Entry 4MDL (X-ray diffraction, 1.52 A resolution); this record covers chain A.

# Chain A
Protein: Carbonic anhydrase 2
From: Homo sapiens
Notes: EC 4.2.1.1
Reference sequence: P00918 (CAH2_HUMAN); the author numbering skips numbers that UniProt does not, so the offset changes along the chain: 3-125 = UniProt 3-125; 127-261 = UniProt 126-260
Amino-acid sequence (258 residues; each row starts with the number of its first residue; note: 1 number in that range is skipped by the numbering (no residue carries it; nothing is unmodelled there)):
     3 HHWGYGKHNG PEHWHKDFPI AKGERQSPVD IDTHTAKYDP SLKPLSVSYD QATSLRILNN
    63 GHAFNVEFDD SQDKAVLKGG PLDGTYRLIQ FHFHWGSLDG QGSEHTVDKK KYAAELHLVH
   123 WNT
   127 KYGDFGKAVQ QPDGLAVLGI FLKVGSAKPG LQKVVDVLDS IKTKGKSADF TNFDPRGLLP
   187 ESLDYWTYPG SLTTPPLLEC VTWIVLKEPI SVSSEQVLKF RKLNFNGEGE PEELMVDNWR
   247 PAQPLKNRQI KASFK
Bound ions: Zn2+: H94, H96, H119 (together with 25Y); mercuribenzoic acid Hg: Q137, E205, C206
Ligand contacts:
  - 25Y: H64, Q92, H94, H96, E106, H119, V121, F131, S197, L198, T199, T200, W209
  - mercuribenzoic acid (MBO): V135, Q136, Q137, P138, E205, C206
UniProt features mapped onto this chain:
  - active site: H64 (Proton donor/acceptor)
  - binding site (Zn(2+)): H94, H96, H119
  - binding site (substrate): T199, T200
  - site: Y7 (Fine-tunes the proton-transfer properties of H-64), N62 (Fine-tunes the proton-transfer properties of H-64), N67 (Fine-tunes the proton-transfer properties of H-64), Q92 (Involved in the binding of some activators, including histamine and L-histidine)
  - modified residue (Phosphoserine): S166, S173

# Summary
Bound to chain A: 25Y and mercuribenzoic acid. H94, H96 and H119 coordinate Zn2+. The mercuribenzoic acid Hg
site is built by Q137, E205 and C206. UniProt lists active-site residue H64, 3 Zn2+-binding residues and
substrate-binding residues T199 and T200.
Chain A is Carbonic anhydrase 2 (Homo sapiens); the structure, Meta Carborane Carbonic Anhydrase Inhibitor,
was determined by X-ray diffraction together with 4MDG and 4MDM from the same study.
